PDB entry 6PSF | electron microscopy, 3.50 A resolution | chains A and B of the 5 polymer chains in the assembly

== Chain A ==
Protein: Capsid protein VP1
Source organism: Rhinovirus C
Notes: EC 3.4.22.29, 3.6.1.15, 3.4.22.28, 2.7.7.48
UniProt: E5D8F2 (E5D8F2_9ENTO); residues 1-279 here correspond to UniProt positions 568-846 (UniProt number = residue number + 567)
Amino-acid sequence (279 residues; each row starts with the number of its first residue):
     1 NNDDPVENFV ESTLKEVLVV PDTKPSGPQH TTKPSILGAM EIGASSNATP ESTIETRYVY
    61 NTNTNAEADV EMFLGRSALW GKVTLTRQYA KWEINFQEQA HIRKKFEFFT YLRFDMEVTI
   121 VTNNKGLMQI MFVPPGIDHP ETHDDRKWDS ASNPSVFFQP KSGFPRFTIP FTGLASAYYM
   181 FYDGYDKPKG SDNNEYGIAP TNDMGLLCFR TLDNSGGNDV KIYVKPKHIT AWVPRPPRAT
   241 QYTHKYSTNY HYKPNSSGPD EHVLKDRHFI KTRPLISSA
Not modelled in the structure: 1-18
Differences from the reference sequence: variant K125 (Thr692 in E5D8F2)
Swiss-Prot annotation at these positions:
  - site: A279 (Cleavage)

== Chain B ==
Protein: Capsid protein VP3
Source organism: Rhinovirus C
Notes: EC 3.4.22.29, 3.6.1.15, 3.4.22.28, 2.7.7.48
UniProt: E5D8F2 (E5D8F2_9ENTO); residues 1-235 here correspond to UniProt positions 333-567 (UniProt number = residue number + 332)
Amino-acid sequence (235 residues; numbered 1 to 235; the number before each row is that of its first residue):
     1 GLPTRLPSGS QQFMTTEDEQ SPNILPGFHP SKKIHIPGMI TNVMHMARVD SFIPINNIQG
    61 EVGKVSMYYI TVTKKTVTER ILVLPLEMSN TLFATTLLGE VLNYYANWSG SITITFMCVC
   121 DAFSTGKFLV AYTPPGGKLP EDRKQAMLGV HIIWDLGLQS SCTIVVPWIS SGFYRRTKAD
   181 SFTHGGYVSL WYQTAFVPPV SGGTGSILAT CSACPDMSVR MLRDSPMMEQ KNELQ
Swiss-Prot annotation at these positions:
  - region: E233 to Q235 (Amphipathic alpha-helix)

== Chain A / chain B interface ==
Contacting residue pairs - 177 pairs, chain A then chain B:
  V20(A) - D216(B)
  P21(A) - P215(B)
  P21(A) - D216(B)
  I36(A) - C162(B)  hydrophobic
  I36(A) - T163(B)
  L37(A) - Q159(B)
  L37(A) - S161(B)
  G38(A) - S161(B)
  A39(A) - S161(B)
  M40(A) - F52(B)  hydrophobic
  M40(A) - T115(B)
  M40(A) - M117(B)  hydrophobic
  M40(A) - S161(B)  hydrogen bond (backbone-side chain)
  M40(A) - T210(B)
  E41(A) - M117(B)
  E41(A) - S160(B)  hydrogen bond
  E41(A) - S161(B)
  S45(A) - R48(B)
  S45(A) - V49(B)
  S45(A) - D50(B)  hydrogen bond (side chain-backbone)
  S46(A) - T113(B)
  S46(A) - T115(B)
  S46(A) - T163(B)
  A48(A) - T113(B)  hydrogen bond (backbone-side chain)
  A48(A) - T163(B)
  A48(A) - V165(B)
  A48(A) - C214(B)  hydrogen bond (backbone-side chain)
  T49(A) - V165(B)
  T49(A) - C214(B)
  T49(A) - P215(B)
  P50(A) - S111(B)
  P50(A) - V165(B)
  T53(A) - I152(B)
  T53(A) - V165(B)
  I54(A) - V150(B)  hydrophobic
  I54(A) - P167(B)  hydrophobic
  N63(A) - S109(B)  hydrogen bond
  N63(A) - Y174(B)
  N63(A) - S218(B)  hydrogen bond
  T64(A) - V219(B)
  N65(A) - N42(B)
  N65(A) - M44(B)
  N65(A) - M217(B)
  N65(A) - S218(B)
  E67(A) - Y105(B)  hydrogen bond (backbone-side chain)
  E67(A) - R220(B)
  E67(A) - M221(B)  hydrogen bond (side chain-backbone)
  E67(A) - L222(B)  hydrogen bond (side chain-backbone)
  A68(A) - N42(B)
  A68(A) - V43(B)  hydrogen bond (backbone-backbone)
  A68(A) - M44(B)  hydrophobic
  A68(A) - Y105(B)
  D69(A) - T41(B)
  D69(A) - N42(B)  hydrogen bond (backbone-side chain)
  V70(A) - I40(B)
  V70(A) - T41(B)  hydrogen bond (backbone-backbone)
  V70(A) - N42(B)
  M72(A) - L222(B)
  F73(A) - Y105(B)
  F73(A) - L222(B)
  R76(A) - T15(B)
  R76(A) - T16(B)
  R76(A) - L222(B)
  S77(A) - F13(B)
  S77(A) - T15(B)
  Q97(A) - L234(B)
  E98(A) - Q230(B)  hydrogen bond (backbone-side chain)
  E98(A) - E233(B)
  E98(A) - L234(B)
  Q99(A) - Q230(B)
  A100(A) - Q230(B)  hydrogen bond (backbone-side chain)
  H101(A) - M228(B)  hydrogen bond (side chain-backbone)
  R103(A) - L234(B)
  K104(A) - E100(B)  salt bridge
  K104(A) - Y104(B)  hydrogen bond
  K104(A) - M227(B)
  K104(A) - M228(B)
  K105(A) - Y104(B)
  F108(A) - M46(B)  hydrophobic
  F108(A) - Y104(B)  hydrophobic
  F109(A) - I40(B)  hydrophobic
  R113(A) - P30(B)
  R113(A) - S31(B)  hydrogen bond (side chain-backbone)
  E117(A) - E19(B)
  E117(A) - S21(B)  hydrogen bond
  T119(A) - F13(B)
  V121(A) - F13(B)  hydrophobic
  F132(A) - L25(B)  hydrophobic
  P154(A) - I24(B)  hydrophobic
  F164(A) - F13(B)  hydrophobic
  R166(A) - F13(B)
  R166(A) - E17(B)  salt bridge
  R166(A) - E19(B)
  R166(A) - S21(B)
  R166(A) - P22(B)
  F167(A) - P22(B)
  F167(A) - I24(B)  hydrophobic
  T168(A) - S21(B)  hydrogen bond
  T168(A) - P22(B)  hydrogen bond (backbone-backbone)
  T168(A) - N23(B)
  T168(A) - I24(B)  hydrogen bond (backbone-backbone)
  I169(A) - I24(B)  hydrophobic
  P170(A) - N23(B)
  P170(A) - I24(B)
  P170(A) - L25(B)
  P170(A) - F28(B)  hydrophobic
  F171(A) - F28(B)
  F171(A) - P30(B)
  F171(A) - S31(B)
  T172(A) - F28(B)
  A175(A) - S31(B)  hydrogen bond (backbone-side chain)
  S176(A) - K32(B)  hydrogen bond (side chain-backbone)
  S176(A) - K33(B)
  S176(A) - I34(B)  hydrogen bond (side chain-backbone)
  Y223(A) - F13(B)  hydrophobic
  K225(A) - E17(B)  hydrogen bond (side chain-backbone)
  K225(A) - D18(B)  salt bridge
  K227(A) - S21(B)  hydrogen bond
  T230(A) - K33(B)  hydrogen bond
  T230(A) - M39(B)
  A231(A) - M39(B)
  A231(A) - I40(B)  hydrogen bond (backbone-backbone)
  W232(A) - K33(B)
  W232(A) - I34(B)
  W232(A) - I36(B)
  W232(A) - P37(B)
  W232(A) - G38(B)
  W232(A) - M39(B)  hydrogen bond (backbone-backbone)
  V233(A) - P37(B)
  P234(A) - G38(B)
  P234(A) - I40(B)  hydrophobic
  P234(A) - M46(B)  hydrophobic
  R235(A) - M46(B)
  P237(A) - L97(B)
  P237(A) - E100(B)
  R238(A) - E100(B)
  R238(A) - M228(B)
  T240(A) - M228(B)
  Q241(A) - E229(B)
  Q241(A) - K231(B)
  Y242(A) - M228(B)  hydrophobic
  Y242(A) - N232(B)
  Y242(A) - L234(B)  hydrophobic
  T243(A) - L234(B)
  H244(A) - Q235(B)
  K245(A) - L234(B)
  Y252(A) - N232(B)
  R267(A) - N232(B)  hydrogen bond
  F269(A) - M227(B)
  F269(A) - M228(B)  hydrophobic
  F269(A) - E229(B)
  I270(A) - M67(B)  hydrophobic
  I270(A) - T91(B)
  K271(A) - N57(B)  hydrogen bond (backbone-side chain)
  K271(A) - T91(B)  hydrogen bond (backbone-side chain)
  T272(A) - N57(B)
  T272(A) - V62(B)
  R273(A) - I55(B)  hydrogen bond (side chain-backbone)
  R273(A) - N57(B)  hydrogen bond (backbone-backbone)
  R273(A) - I58(B)
  R273(A) - L82(B)
  R273(A) - V83(B)  hydrogen bond (side chain-backbone)
  R273(A) - L84(B)
  R273(A) - L92(B)
  I276(A) - I55(B)
  I276(A) - N56(B)
  I276(A) - I58(B)  hydrophobic
  I276(A) - I70(B)  hydrophobic
  I276(A) - I81(B)
  S277(A) - R80(B)  hydrogen bond (backbone-side chain)
  S277(A) - I81(B)
  S277(A) - L82(B)
  S277(A) - V83(B)
  S278(A) - L139(B)
  A279(A) - P85(B)
  A279(A) - L139(B)
  A279(A) - Y187(B)
Also at the interface, not in a pair above, chain A (84 interface residues in all): T23, N61, Y111, A177
Also at the interface, not in a pair above, chain B (91 interface residues in all): Q59, T95, V101, F116, D224

== Overview ==
The interface between chain A and chain B involves 84 residues on one side and 91 on the other; the contacts
include 37 hydrogen bonds and 3 salt bridges. Polar contacts include K104(A)-E100(B), R166(A)-E17(B) and
K225(A)-D18(B).
Here chain A is Capsid protein VP1 and chain B is Capsid protein VP3, both from Rhinovirus C. Entry 6PSF
(Rhinovirus C15 complexed with domains I and II of receptor CDHR3) was determined by electron microscopy (same
publication as 6PPO).
